Entry 8JV8 (electron microscopy, 3.34 A resolution); this record covers chains B and C of the 3 polymer chains in the assembly.

== Chain B (and C) ==
Name: P2X purinoceptor
Source organism: Ailuropoda melanoleuca
Notes: chain C of this document is another copy of the same molecule, construct and numbering; everything in this record applies to it too
UniProtKB: D2GVW0 (D2GVW0_AILME); residue numbers follow UniProt; this construct covers 23-359
Sequence (342 residues; numbered 21 to 362; the number before each row is that of its first residue):
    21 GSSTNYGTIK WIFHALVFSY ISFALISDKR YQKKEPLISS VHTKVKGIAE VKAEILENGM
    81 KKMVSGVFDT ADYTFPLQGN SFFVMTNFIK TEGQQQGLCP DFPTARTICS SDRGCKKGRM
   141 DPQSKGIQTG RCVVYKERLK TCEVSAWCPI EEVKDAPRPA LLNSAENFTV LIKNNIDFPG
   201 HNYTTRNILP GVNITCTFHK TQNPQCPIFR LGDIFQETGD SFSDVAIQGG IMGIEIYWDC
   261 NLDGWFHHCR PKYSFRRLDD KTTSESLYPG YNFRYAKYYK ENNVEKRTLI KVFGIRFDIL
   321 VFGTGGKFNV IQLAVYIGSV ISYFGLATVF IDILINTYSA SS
Not modelled in the structure: 21-30, 351-362
Differences from the reference sequence: expression tag (21-22, 360-362); engineered mutation Ala35 (Val in D2GVW0), Ala125 (Arg in D2GVW0), Lys174 (Glu in D2GVW0), Ser241 (Asn in D2GVW0), Ser284 (Asn in D2GVW0)
Cystine bridges: Cys119-Cys168, Cys129-Cys152, Cys135-Cys162, Cys216-Cys226, Cys260-Cys269
Covalently attached groups: N-acetylglucosamine (NAG) linked to Asn187, Asn213
Small-molecule neighbours:
  - PPNDS (20V; 3-[(E)-{4-formyl-5-hydroxy-6-methyl-3-[(phosphonooxy)methyl]pyridin-2-yl}diazenyl]-7-nitronaphthalene-1,5-disulfonic acid), molecule 1: Lys66, Leu191, Ile214, Thr215
  - PPNDS (20V), molecule 2: Gln143, Lys145, Val173, Lys174, Ser286, Leu287, Tyr288, Asn292, Arg294, Lys311, Phe313
From the paper describing this entry:
  - binding site for PPNDS: Lys66, Gln143, Lys145, Asn292, Arg294, Lys311
  - mutagenesis - Q143K, I214K, Q248K, Y288A: increased binding to PPNDS
  - mutagenesis - V173D: decreased binding to PPNDS
  - mutagenesis - Q143A, Q248A: unchanged binding to PPNDS

== Chain B / chain C interface ==
Contacting residue pairs (39):
  Asp48(B) with Ile331(C)
  Arg50(B) with Ile331(C)
  Gln116(B) with Ser85(C); Gly86(C); Val87(C), hydrogen bond (side chain-backbone)
  Lys145(B) with Thr90(C)
  Gly146(B) with Ile68(C)
  Ile147(B) with Ile68(C), hydrophobic
  Ser165(B) with Val87(C)
  Ala166(B) with Val87(C), hydrophobic
  Trp167(B) with Asp92(C)
  Arg276(B) with Asn195(C); Asp197(C), salt bridge; Thr204(C)
  Leu278(B) with Ser60(C); Asn195(C)
  Asp280(B) with Arg206(C)
  Ser286(B) with Ile214(C)
  Tyr291(B) with His62(C)
  Ala296(B) with Ala91(C)
  Tyr298(B) with Ala91(C), hydrogen bond (side chain-backbone); Asp92(C), hydrogen bond
  Arg307(B) with Ala91(C)
  Leu309(B) with Ala91(C), hydrophobic
  Arg316(B) with Val61(C), hydrogen bond (side chain-backbone)
  Asp318(B) with Ser60(C)
  Leu320(B) with Ile58(C), hydrophobic; Ser59(C)
  Phe322(B) with Ile58(C), hydrophobic; Pro199(C), hydrophobic
  Ser339(B) with Val335(C), hydrogen bond (side chain-backbone); Gly338(C); Ser339(C)
  Ser342(B) with Gly338(C), hydrogen bond (side chain-backbone); Ile341(C); Ser342(C)
  Tyr343(B) with Ala334(C), hydrogen bond (side chain-backbone); Ile337(C); Gly338(C), hydrogen bond (side chain-backbone)
Interface residues without a listed pair, chain B (33 interface residues in all): Ala44, Gln98, Pro142, Ser144, Tyr288, Gly290, Arg294, Tyr336
Interface residues without a listed pair, chain C (35 interface residues in all): Lys64, Lys66, Asp89, Leu97, Gln98, Gly99, Lys193, Tyr295, Gln332

== In short ==
The interface between chain B and chain C involves 33 residues on one side and 35 on the other; the contacts
include 8 hydrogen bonds and 1 salt bridge. Among the polar pairs are Arg276(B)-Asp197(C), Gln116(B)-Val87(C)
and Tyr298(B)-Ala91(C). From the paper: a binding site for PPNDS at Lys66(B), Gln143(B) and Lys145(B) among
others; Q143K, I214K and Q248K of chain B, among others, increase binding to PPNDS; 7 substitutions were
tested in all.
Chain B and chain C are both P2X purinoceptor (Ailuropoda melanoleuca); the structure, Cryo-EM structure of
the panda P2X7 receptor in complex with PPNDS, was determined by electron microscopy, deposited together with
8JV7.
